7B6X - chains A and B of the 8 polymer chains in the assembly; structure by electron microscopy, 3.60 A resolution.

[Chain A]
Molecule: Trafficking protein particle complex subunit
Source organism: Drosophila melanogaster
UniProt: Q9VSY8 (Q9VSY8_DROME); numbering as in UniProt (aligned over 1-178)
Amino-acid sequence (178 residues; row label = number of the first residue in the row):
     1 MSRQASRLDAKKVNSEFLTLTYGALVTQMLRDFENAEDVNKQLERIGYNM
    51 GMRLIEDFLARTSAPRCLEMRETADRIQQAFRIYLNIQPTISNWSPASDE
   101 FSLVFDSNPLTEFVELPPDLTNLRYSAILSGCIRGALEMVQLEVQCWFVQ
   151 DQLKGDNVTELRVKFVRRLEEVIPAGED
Unresolved in the structure: 1-9, 175-178

[Chain B]
Molecule: GEO08327p1
Source organism: Drosophila melanogaster
UniProt: Q9VF82 (Q9VF82_DROME); residues 1-152 here = UniProt positions 1-152
Amino-acid sequence (152 residues; row label = number of the first residue in the row):
     1 MSEEILFDCLHAEIVNYCLDSNKEHDLATLEYIGFTTGYRLIERLTREVS
    51 RFKDELETMKFICTDFWMLIYKKQVDNLRTNNHGMYVVQDKAFRFLTRIS
   101 PGTKQLEHAPKFVAFTCGLVRGALSNLGINSTVTAEVQSIPACKFHIEVN
   151 RN
Unresolved in the structure: 1

[Interface between chain A and chain B]
Contacting residue pairs (33):
  Ala10(A) with Leu41(B), hydrophobic
  Lys11(A) with Leu41(B); Lys72(B)
  Asn14(A) with Leu69(B); Lys72(B), hydrogen bond
  Ser15(A) with Glu3(B)
  Phe17(A) with Phe7(B), hydrophobic
  Leu18(A) with Leu6(B), hydrophobic; Phe7(B), hydrophobic; Leu10(B), hydrophobic
  Leu20(A) with Leu30(B); Ile33(B), hydrophobic
  Thr21(A) with Leu30(B)
  Leu25(A) with Leu10(B), hydrophobic; Glu13(B); Ile14(B), hydrophobic; Tyr17(B)
  Gln28(A) with His25(B)
  Met29(A) with Tyr17(B)
  Asp32(A) with His25(B), salt bridge
  Ile46(A) with Glu13(B)
  Met50(A) with Leu10(B), hydrophobic
  Arg53(A) with Cys9(B)
  Leu54(A) with Ile5(B), hydrophobic; Leu6(B), hydrophobic
  Arg61(A) with Ser2(B); Ile5(B)
  Ile83(A) with Glu3(B)
  Tyr84(A) with Glu3(B); Ile5(B), hydrophobic; Leu6(B)
  Leu85(A) with Leu6(B), hydrophobic
  Asn86(A) with Glu3(B)
Also at the interface, not in a pair above, chain A (24 interface residues in all): Lys12, Ala24, Phe33
Also at the interface, not in a pair above, chain B (20 interface residues in all): Leu19, Thr29, Met68, Ile70

[Overview]
Chain A and chain B form an interface of 24 and 20 residues respectively; the contacts include 1 hydrogen bond
and 1 salt bridge. Polar pairs include Asp32(A)-His25(B) and Asn14(A)-Lys72(B).
Here chain A is Trafficking protein particle complex subunit and chain B is GEO08327p1, both from Drosophila
melanogaster. Entry 7B6X (TRAPPCore from the MiniTRAPPIII complex) was determined by electron microscopy.
